PDB entry 5B0Y | X-ray diffraction, 2.56 A resolution | chains E and I of the 10 polymer chains in the assembly

# Chain E
Molecule: Histone H3.2
From: Homo sapiens
UniProt: Q71DI3 (H32_HUMAN); residues 0-135 here correspond to UniProt positions 1-136 (UniProt number = residue number + 1)
Sequence (136 residues; numbered 0 to 135; the number before each row is that of its first residue; numbering starts at 0):
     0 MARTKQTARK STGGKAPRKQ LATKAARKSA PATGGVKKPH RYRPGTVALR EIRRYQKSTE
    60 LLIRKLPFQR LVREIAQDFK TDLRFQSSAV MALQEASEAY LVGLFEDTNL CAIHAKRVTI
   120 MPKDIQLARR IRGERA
Unresolved in the structure: 0-36
Modified residues: Lys122 (N-6-crotonyl-L-lysine; KCR)
Metal / ion sites: Mn2+: Asp77 (shared with 1 residue of chain D)
Curated features (UniProtKB/Swiss-Prot):
  - modified residue: Arg2 (Asymmetric dimethylarginine), Thr3 (Phosphothreonine), Lys4 (Allysine), Gln5 (5-glutamyl dopamine), Thr6 (Phosphothreonine), Arg8 (Citrulline), Lys9 (N6,N6,N6-trimethyllysine), Ser10 (ADP-ribosylserine), Thr11 (Phosphothreonine), Lys14 (N6-(2-hydroxyisobutyryl)lysine), Arg17 (Asymmetric dimethylarginine), Lys18 (N6-(2-hydroxyisobutyryl)lysine), Lys23 (N6-(2-hydroxyisobutyryl)lysine), Arg26 (Citrulline), Lys27 (N6,N6,N6-trimethyllysine), Ser28 (ADP-ribosylserine), Lys36 (N6,N6,N6-trimethyllysine), Lys37 (N6-methyllysine), Tyr41 (Phosphotyrosine), Lys56 (N6,N6,N6-trimethyllysine) and 7 more in UniProt
  - lipidation: Lys18 (N6-decanoyllysine), Cys110 (S-palmitoyl cysteine)

# Chain I
Molecule: 146-nt DNA strand
From: Homo sapiens
Sequence (146 nucleotides; numbered 1 to 146; the number before each row is that of its first residue):
     1 ATCAATATCC ACCTGCAGAT TCTACCAAAA GTGTATTTGG AAACTGCTCC ATCAAAAGGC
    61 ATGTTCAGCT GAATTCAGCT GAACATGCCT TTTGATGGAG CAGTTTCCAA ATACACTTTT
   121 GGTAGAATCT GCAGGTGGAT ATTGAT
Metal / ion sites: Mn2+ site 1 near DG68 (its only coordinating residue here); Mn2+ site 2 near DG121 (its only coordinating residue here); Mn2+ site 3 near DG134 (its only coordinating residue here)

# How chain E and chain I interact
Pairs across the interface (29; chain E residue first):
  His39(E) - DA5(I)  phosphate contact
  His39(E) - DT6(I)  sugar contact
  Arg40(E) - DG81(I)  base contact
  Arg40(E) - DA82(I)  hydrogen bond to the base
  Arg40(E) - DA83(I)  hydrogen bond to the sugar
  Tyr41(E) - DT6(I)  sugar contact
  Tyr41(E) - DA7(I)  sugar contact
  Tyr41(E) - DA82(I)  sugar contact
  Tyr41(E) - DA83(I)  hydrogen bond to the phosphate
  Arg42(E) - DA82(I)  sugar contact
  Pro43(E) - DG81(I)  phosphate contact
  Pro43(E) - DA82(I)  sugar contact
  Gly44(E) - DG81(I)  hydrogen bond to the phosphate
  Gly44(E) - DA82(I)  hydrogen bond to the phosphate
  Thr45(E) - DA82(I)  hydrogen bond to the phosphate
  Val46(E) - DA82(I)  hydrogen bond to the phosphate
  Val46(E) - DA83(I)  phosphate contact
  Ala47(E) - DA82(I)  hydrogen bond to the phosphate
  Arg49(E) - DA7(I)  hydrogen bond to the phosphate
  Arg49(E) - DT8(I)  phosphate contact
  Arg63(E) - DT90(I)  sugar contact
  Arg63(E) - DT91(I)  phosphate contact
  Lys64(E) - DT91(I)  hydrogen bond to the phosphate
  Leu65(E) - DT90(I)  phosphate contact
  Leu65(E) - DT91(I)  hydrogen bond to the phosphate
  Pro66(E) - DT90(I)  sugar contact
  Arg69(E) - DT90(I)  salt bridge to the phosphate
  Arg83(E) - DA99(I)  hydrogen bond to the sugar
  Arg83(E) - DG100(I)  sugar contact
Other interface residues (no listed pair), chain E (18 interface residues in all): Lys37, Lys56
Other interface residues (no listed pair), chain I (12 interface residues in all): DC9

# Summary
18 residues of chain E and 12 residues of chain I are in contact; the contacts include 12 hydrogen bonds and 1
salt bridge. Among the polar pairs are Arg40(E)-DA82(I), Arg40(E)-DA83(I) and Arg83(E)-DA99(I).
Chain E is Histone H3.2 and chain I is a 146-nt DNA strand, both from Homo sapiens; the structure, Crystal
structure of the nucleosome containing histone H3 with the crotonylated lysine 122, was determined by X-ray
diffraction (same publication as 5B0Z).
